8I9Z - chains C1 and LF of the 60 polymer chains in the assembly; structure by electron microscopy, 2.70 A resolution.

== Chain C1 ==
Molecule: 3341-nt RNA strand
Organism: Chaetomium thermophilum
Sequence (3341 nucleotides; numbered 1 to 3341; the number before each row is that of its first residue):
     1 GGUUGACCUCGGAUCAGGUAGGAGGACCCGCUGAACUUAAGCAUAUCAAU
    51 AAGCGGAGGAAAAGAAACCAACAGGGAUUGCCCUAGUAACGGCGAGUGAA
   101 GCGGCAACAGCUCAAAUUUGAAAGCUGGCUUCGGCCCGCGUUGUAAUUUG
   151 GAGAGGAUGCUUUGGGCGAGGCUCCUUCUGAGUUCCCUGGAACGGGACGC
   201 CACAGAGGGUGAGAGCCCCGUAUAGUUGGAAGCCAAGCCUGUGUAAAGCU
   251 CCUUCGACGAGUCGAGUAGUUUGGGAAUGCUGCUCAAAAUGGGAGGUAAA
   301 UUUCUUCUAAAGCUAAAUACCGGCCAGAGACCGAUAGCGCACAAGUAGAG
   351 UGAUCGAAAGAUGAAAAGCACUUUGAAAAGAGGGUUAAAUAGCACGUGAA
   401 AUUGUUGAAAGGGAAGCGCUUGUGACCAGACUUGCGCCCGGCGGAUCAUC
   451 CGGUGUUCUCACCGGUGCACUCCGCCGGGCUCAGGCCAGCAUCGGUUCUG
   501 GCGGGGGGAUAAAGGCCCAGGGAAUGUGGCUCCUCCGGGAGUGUUAUAGC
   551 CCUGGGUGUAAUACCCUCGCCGGGACCGAGGACCGCGCUCUGCAAGGAUG
   601 CUGGCGUAAUGGUCACCAGCGACCCGUCUUGAAACACGGACCAAGGAGUC
   651 AAGGUUUUGCGCGAGUGUUUGGGUGUAAAACCCGCACGCGUAAUGAAAGU
   701 GAACGUAGGUGAGAGCUUCGGCGCAUCAUCGACCGAUCCUGAUGUAUUCG
   751 GAUGGAUUUGAGUAGGAGCGUUAAGCCUUGGACCCGAAAGAUGGUGAACU
   801 AUGCUUGGAUAGGGUGAAGCCAGAGGAAACUCUGGUGGAGGCUCGCAGCG
   851 GUUCUGACGUGCAAAUCGAUCGUCAAAUCUGAGCAUGGGGGCGAAAGACU
   901 AAUCGAACCAUCUAGUAGCUGGUUACCGCCGAAGUUUCCCUCAGGAUAGC
   951 AGUGUCGACCUUCAGUUUUAUGAGGUAAAGCGAAUGAUUAGGGACUCGGG
  1001 GGCGAUUUUUAGCCUUCAUCCAUUCUCAAACUUUAAAUAUGUAAGAAGCC
  1051 CUUGUUACUUAACUGAACGUGGGCAUUCGAAUGUAUCGACACUAGUGGGC
  1101 CAUUUUUGGUAAGCAGAACUGGCGAUGCGGGAUGAACCGAACGCGGGGUU
  1151 AAGGUGCCGGAGUGGACGCUCAUCAGACACCACAAAAGGCGUUAGUACAU
  1201 CUUGACAGCAGGACGGUGGCCAUGGAAGUCGGAAUCCGCUAAGGACUGUG
  1251 UAACAACUCACCUGCCGAAUGUACUAGCCCUGAAAAUGGAUGGCGCUCAA
  1301 GCGUCCCACCCAUACCCCGCCCUCAGGGUAGAAACGAUGCCCUGAGGAGU
  1351 AGGCGGCCGUGGAGGUCAGUGACGAAGCCUAGGGCGUGAGCCCGGGUCGA
  1401 ACGGCCUCUAGUGCAGAUCUUGGUGGUAGUAGCAAAUACUUCAAUGAGAA
  1451 CUUGAAGGACCGAAGUGGGGAAAGGUUCCAUGUGAACAGCGGUUGGACAU
  1501 GGGUUAGUCGAUCCUAAGCCAUAGGGAAGUUCCGUUUCAAAGGGGCACUC
  1551 GUGCCCCGUGUGGCGAAAGGGAAGCCGGUUAAUAUUCCGGCACCUGGAUG
  1601 UGGGUUUUGCGCGGCAACGCAACUGAACGCGGAGACGACGGCGGGGGCCC
  1651 CGGGCAGAGUUCUCUUUUCUUCUUAACGGUCUAUCACCCUGGAAACAGUU
  1701 UGUCUGGAGAUAGGGUUUAAUGGCCGGAAGAGCCCGACACUUCUGUCGGG
  1751 UCCGGUGCGCUCUCGACGUCCCUUGAAAAUCCGCGGGAGGGAAUAAUUCU
  1801 CACGCCAGGUCGUACUCAUAACCGCAGCAGGUCCCCAAGGUGAACAGCCU
  1851 CUGGUUGAUAGAACAAUGUAGAUAAGGGAAGUCGGCAAAAUAGAUCCGUA
  1901 ACUUCGGGAAAAGGAUUGGCUCUAAGGGUUGGGCACGUUGGGCUUUGGGC
  1951 GGACGCCCUGGGAGCAGAGGGCCUCUAGCCGGGCAACCGGCCGGCGGCCC
  2001 UCAGCACCCGGGGUUGAAGCCCUUAGCAGGCUUCGGCCGUCCGGCGUGCG
  2051 GUUAACAACCAACUUAGAACUGGUACGGACAGGGGGAAUCUGACUGUCUA
  2101 AUUAAAACAUAGCAUUGCGAUGGCCAGAAAGUGGUGUUGACGCAAUGUGA
  2151 UUUCUGCCCAGUGCUCUGAAUGUCAAAGUGAAGAAAUUCAACCAAGCGCG
  2201 GGUAAACGGCGGGAGUAACUAUGACUCUCUUAAGGUAGCCAAAUGCCUCG
  2251 UCAUCUAAUUAGUGACGCGCAUGAAUGGAUUAACGAGAUUCCCACUGUCC
  2301 CUAUCUACUAUCUAGCGAAACCACAGCCAAGGGAACGGGCUUGGCAAAAU
  2351 CAGCGGGGAAAGAAGACCCUGUUGAGCUUGACUCUAGUUUGACAUUGUGA
  2401 AAAGACAUAGGAGGUGUAGAAUAGGUGGGAGCUUCGGCGCCAGUGAAAUA
  2451 CCACUACUCCUAUUGUUUUUUUACUUAUUCAAUGAAGCGGGGCUGGACUU
  2501 GCGUCCAACUUCUGGAGUUAAGGUCCUUCGCGGGCCGACCCGGGUUGAAG
  2551 ACAUUGUCAGGUGGGGAGUUUGGCUGGGGCGGCACAUCUGUUAAACCAUA
  2601 ACGCAGGUGUCCUAAGGGGGGCUCAUGGAGAACAGAAAUCUCCAGUAGAA
  2651 CAAAAGGGUAAAAGUCCCCUUGAUUUUGAUUUUCAGUGUGAAUACAAACC
  2701 AUGAAAGUGUGGCCUAUCGAUCCUUUAGUCCCUCGAAAUUUGAGGCUAGA
  2751 GGUGCCAGAAAAGUUACCACAGGGAUAACUGGCUUGUGGCGGCCAAGCGU
  2801 UCAUAGCGACGUCGCUUUUUGAUCCUUCGAUGUCGGCUCUUCCUAUCAUA
  2851 CCGAAGCAGAAUUCGGUAAGCGUUGGAUUGUUCACCCACUAAUAGGGAAC
  2901 GUGAGCUGGGUUUAGACCGUCGUGAGACAGGUUAGUUUUACCCUACUGAU
  2951 GAACUCGUCGCAAUGGUAAUUCAGCUUAGUACGAGAGGAACCGCUGAUUC
  3001 AGAUAAUUGGUUUUUGCGGUUGUCCGACCGGGCAGUGCCGCGAAGCUACC
  3051 AUCUGCUGGAUAAUGGCUGAACGCCUCUAAGUCAGAAUCCAUGCCAGAAC
  3101 GCGACGAUACUACCCGCACGUUGUAGACGUAUAAGAAUAGGCUCCGGCCU
  3151 CGUAUCCUAGCAGGCGAUUCCUCCGCCGGCCUCGAAGUGGCCGUCGGUAA
  3201 UUCGCGUAUUGCAAUUUAGACACGCGCGGGAUCAAAUCCUUUGCAGACGA
  3251 CUUAGAUGUGCGAAAGGGUCCUGUAAGCAGUAGAGUAGCCUUGUUGUUAC
  3301 GAUCUGCUGAGGGUAAGCCCUCCUUCGCCUAGAUUUCCCAG
Not modelled in the structure: 1-2, 693-706, 847-854, 865-867, 901-905, 987-1028, 1887-1894, 1914-1917, 2028-2040, 2082-2292, 2485-2545, 2571-2721, 2753-2756, 2817-2828, 2899-2900, 2909-2914, 2937-2940, 3338-3341

== Chain LF ==
Molecule: 60S ribosomal protein l7-like protein
Organism: Chaetomium thermophilum
Reference sequence: G0SFL0 (G0SFL0_CHATD); residues 1-249 here = UniProt positions 1-249
Sequence (249 residues; each row starts with the number of its first residue):
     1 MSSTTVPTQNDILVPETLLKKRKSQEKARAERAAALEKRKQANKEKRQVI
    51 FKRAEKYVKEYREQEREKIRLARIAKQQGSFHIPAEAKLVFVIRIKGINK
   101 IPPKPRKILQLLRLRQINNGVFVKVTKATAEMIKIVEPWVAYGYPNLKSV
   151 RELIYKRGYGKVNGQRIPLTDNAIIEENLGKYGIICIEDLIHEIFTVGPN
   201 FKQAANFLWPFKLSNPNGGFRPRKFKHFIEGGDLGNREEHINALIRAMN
Not modelled in the structure: 1-2

== Chain C1 / chain LF interface ==
Contacting residue pairs (118):
  C447(C1) with Thr5(LF), hydrogen bond to the sugar
  A448(C1) with Ser3(LF), sugar contact; Thr4(LF), sugar contact; Thr5(LF), sugar contact
  U471(C1) with Thr5(LF), sugar contact
  C472(C1) with Thr5(LF), hydrogen bond to the phosphate; Val6(LF), sugar contact
  U497(C1) with Lys156(LF), salt bridge to the phosphate
  C498(C1) with Asn217(LF), hydrogen bond to the phosphate
  U499(C1) with Asn217(LF), hydrogen bond to the phosphate
  G506(C1) with Arg66(LF), hydrogen bond to the phosphate; Ile69(LF), sugar contact
  G507(C1) with Arg66(LF), salt bridge to the phosphate; Ile69(LF), sugar contact; Arg73(LF), salt bridge to the phosphate
  G508(C1) with Arg73(LF), salt bridge to the phosphate
  A509(C1) with Lys76(LF), salt bridge to the phosphate
  U510(C1) with Arg73(LF), base contact; Lys76(LF), salt bridge to the phosphate
  C566(C1) with Asn146(LF), hydrogen bond to the phosphate
  U567(C1) with Asn146(LF), hydrogen bond to the phosphate; Lys148(LF), sugar contact; Arg246(LF), salt bridge to the phosphate
  C568(C1) with Lys148(LF), salt bridge to the phosphate
  G585(C1) with Lys40(LF), salt bridge to the phosphate
  C586(C1) with Lys40(LF), phosphate contact; Asn43(LF), phosphate contact; Asp171(LF), sugar contact
  G587(C1) with Arg47(LF), hydrogen bond to the phosphate
  C588(C1) with Arg47(LF), salt bridge to the phosphate
  A964(C1) with Lys107(LF), hydrogen bond to the phosphate; Leu111(LF), base contact
  G965(C1) with Pro103(LF), hydrogen bond to the sugar; Lys107(LF), salt bridge to the phosphate
  U966(C1) with Lys104(LF), phosphate contact; Lys107(LF), sugar contact; Ile108(LF), sugar contact; Leu111(LF), base contact; Met132(LF), base contact
  U967(C1) with Lys104(LF), salt bridge to the phosphate; Ala128(LF), hydrogen bond to the sugar; Glu131(LF), phosphate contact; Met132(LF), sugar contact; Ile135(LF), sugar contact
  U968(C1) with Lys127(LF), phosphate contact; Ala128(LF), sugar contact; Glu131(LF), phosphate contact
  A1039(C1) with Lys104(LF), sugar contact
  U1040(C1) with Lys104(LF), salt bridge to the phosphate
  A1081(C1) with Thr129(LF), sugar contact
  U1082(C1) with Leu111(LF), hydrogen bond to the sugar; Lys202(LF), salt bridge to the phosphate
  G1083(C1) with Gln110(LF), sugar contact; Leu111(LF), sugar contact; Arg113(LF), phosphate contact; Lys202(LF), salt bridge to the phosphate; Asn206(LF), hydrogen bond to the phosphate
  U1084(C1) with Arg113(LF), phosphate contact; Lys161(LF), salt bridge to the phosphate; Asn206(LF), hydrogen bond to the phosphate
  U1120(C1) with Pro103(LF), phosphate contact
  G1121(C1) with Lys100(LF), sugar contact; Ile101(LF), sugar contact; Pro103(LF), phosphate contact; Arg106(LF), salt bridge to the phosphate
  G1122(C1) with Asn99(LF), sugar contact
  G1139(C1) with Lys96(LF), salt bridge to the phosphate; Lys100(LF), salt bridge to the phosphate; Phe225(LF), sugar contact
  A1140(C1) with Lys96(LF), salt bridge to the phosphate; Gly97(LF), hydrogen bond to the phosphate; Asn99(LF), hydrogen bond to the base; Phe225(LF), phosphate contact
  A1141(C1) with Ile117(LF), phosphate contact
  G1148(C1) with Ser214(LF), hydrogen bond to the base
  U1149(C1) with Asn215(LF), hydrogen bond to the sugar; Pro216(LF), hydrogen bond to the sugar; Asn217(LF), phosphate contact; Gly218(LF), phosphate contact
  U1150(C1) with Asn215(LF), sugar contact; Pro216(LF), phosphate contact; Asn217(LF), phosphate contact; Gly218(LF), hydrogen bond to the phosphate; Gly219(LF), hydrogen bond to the phosphate; Phe220(LF), sugar contact
  A1151(C1) with Phe220(LF), phosphate contact; Arg221(LF), phosphate contact; Lys224(LF), sugar contact; Phe225(LF), sugar contact
  A1152(C1) with Pro222(LF), phosphate contact; Arg223(LF), phosphate contact; Lys224(LF), hydrogen bond to the phosphate; Phe225(LF), sugar contact
  A1314(C1) with Ile117(LF), sugar contact; Asn215(LF), base contact
  C1315(C1) with Gln116(LF), hydrogen bond to the phosphate; Ile117(LF), sugar contact; Asn118(LF), hydrogen bond to the sugar; Leu213(LF), hydrogen bond to the sugar; Ser214(LF), sugar contact; Asn215(LF), base contact
  C1316(C1) with Gln116(LF), phosphate contact; Arg157(LF), hydrogen bond to the sugar; Lys212(LF), phosphate contact; Leu213(LF), sugar contact; Ser214(LF), sugar contact
  G1331(C1) with Lys21(LF), salt bridge to the phosphate; Gln25(LF), phosphate contact
  A1332(C1) with Lys21(LF), salt bridge to the phosphate
  A1333(C1) with Val14(LF), hydrogen bond to the base; Thr17(LF), base contact; Leu18(LF), base contact; Lys21(LF), salt bridge to the phosphate
  U1343(C1) with Gln165(LF), hydrogen bond to the sugar; Ile167(LF), sugar contact
  G1344(C1) with Gln165(LF), sugar contact; Arg166(LF), hydrogen bond to the sugar
  A1345(C1) with Arg166(LF), salt bridge to the phosphate
Other interface residues (no listed pair), chain C1 (57 interface residues in all): C473, U969, C1138, C1317, A1325, G1326, A1334
Other interface residues (no listed pair), chain LF (76 interface residues in all): Leu36, Arg94, Ile95, Ile98, Pro102, Leu112, Arg115, Arg151, Tyr159, Gly164, Trp209, Asn242

== Overview ==
Chain C1 and chain LF form an interface of 57 and 76 residues respectively, with 29 hydrogen bonds and 24 salt
bridges. Polar pairs include A1140(C1)-Asn99(LF), G1148(C1)-Ser214(LF) and A1333(C1)-Val14(LF).
Here chain C1 is a 3341-nt RNA strand and chain LF is 60S ribosomal protein l7-like protein, both from
Chaetomium thermophilum. Entry 8I9Z (Cryo-EM structure of a Chaetomium thermophilum pre-60S ribosomal subunit
- State Spb4) was determined by electron microscopy together with 8I9P, 8I9T, 8I9V, 8I9W, 8I9X, 8I9Y and 8IA0
from the same study.
